PDB entry 6P70 | X-ray diffraction, 3.05 A resolution | chains B and D of the 8 polymer chains in the assembly

[Chain B]
Molecule: DNA-directed RNA polymerase subunit alpha
Organism: Thermus thermophilus
Notes: EC 2.7.7.6
UniProtKB: Q9Z9H6 (RPOA_THETH); numbering as in UniProt (aligned over 1-315)
Sequence (315 residues; row label = number of the first residue in the row):
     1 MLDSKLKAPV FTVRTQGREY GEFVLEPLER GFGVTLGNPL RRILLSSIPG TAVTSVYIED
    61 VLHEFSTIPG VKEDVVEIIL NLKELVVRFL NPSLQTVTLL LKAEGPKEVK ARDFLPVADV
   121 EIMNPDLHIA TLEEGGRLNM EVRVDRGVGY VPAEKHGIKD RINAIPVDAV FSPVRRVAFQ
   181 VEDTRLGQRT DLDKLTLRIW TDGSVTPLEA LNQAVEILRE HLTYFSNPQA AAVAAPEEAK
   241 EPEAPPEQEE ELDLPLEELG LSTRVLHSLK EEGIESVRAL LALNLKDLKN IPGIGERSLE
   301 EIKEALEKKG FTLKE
Not modelled in the structure: 1-6, 229-315
Ion coordination: Mg2+: E154 (shared with K840(D) of chain D)

[Chain D]
Molecule: DNA-directed RNA polymerase subunit beta'
Organism: Thermus thermophilus
Notes: EC 2.7.7.6
UniProtKB: Q8RQE8 (RPOC_THET8); residue numbers follow UniProt; this construct covers 1-1524
Sequence (1524 residues; numbered 1 to 1524; the number before each row is that of its first residue):
     1 MKKEVRKVRI ALASPEKIRS WSYGEVEKPE TINYRTLKPE RDGLFDERIF GPIKDYECAC
    61 GKYKRQRFEG KVCERCGVEV TKSIVRRYRM GHIELATPAA HIWFVKDVPS KIGTLLDLSA
   121 TELEQVLYFS KYIVLDPKGA ILNGVPVEKR QLLTDEEYRE LRYGKQETYP LPPGVDALVK
   181 DGEEVVKGQE LAPGVVSRLD GVALYRFPRR VRVEYVKKER AGLRLPLAAW VEKEAYKPGE
   241 ILAELPEPYL FRAEEEGVVE LKELEEGAFL VLRREDEPVA TYFLPVGMTP LVVHGEIVEK
   301 GQPLAEAKGL LRMPRQVRAA QVEAEEEGET VYLTLFLEWT EPKDYRVQPH MNVVVPEGAR
   361 VEAGDKIVAA IDPEEEVIAE AEGVVHLHEP ASILVVKARV YPFEDDVEVS TGDRVAPGDV
   421 LADGGKVKSD VYGRVEVDLV RNVVRVVESY DIDARMGAEA IQQLLKELDL EALEKELLEE
   481 MKHPSRARRA KARKRLEVVR AFLDSGNRPE WMILEAVPVL PPDLRPMVQV DGGRFATSDL
   541 NDLYRRLINR NNRLKKLLAQ GAPEIIIRNE KRMLQEAVDA LLDNGRRGAP VTNPGSDRPL
   601 RSLTDILSGK QGRFRQNLLG KRVDYSGRSV IVVGPQLKLH QCGLPKRMAL ELFKPFLLKK
   661 MEEKGIAPNV KAARRMLERQ RDIKDEVWDA LEEVIHGKVV LLNRAPTLHR LGIQAFQPVL
   721 VEGQSIQLHP LVCEAFNADF DGDQMAVHVP LSSFAQAEAR IQMLSAHNLL SPASGEPLAK
   781 PSRDIILGLY YITQVRKEKK GAGLEFATPE EALAAHERGE VALNAPIKVA GRETSVGRLK
   841 YVFANPDEAL LAVAHGIVDL QDVVTVRYMG KRLETSPGRI LFARIVAEAV EDEKVAWELI
   901 QLDVPQEKNS LKDLVYQAFL RLGMEKTARL LDALKYYGFT FSTTSGITIG IDDAVIPEEK
   961 KQYLEEADRK LLQIEQAYEM GFLTDRERYD QILQLWTETT EKVTQAVFKN FEENYPFNPL
  1021 YVMAQSGARG NPQQIRQLCG LRGLMQKPSG ETFEVPVRSS FREGLTVLEY FISSHGARKG
  1081 GADTALRTAD SGYLTRKLVD VTHEIVVREA DCGTTNYISV PLFQPDEVTR SLRLRKRADI
  1141 EAGLYGRVLA REVEVLGVRL EEGRYLSMDD VHLLIKAAEA GEIQEVPVRS PLTCQTRYGV
  1201 CQKCYGYDLS MARPVSIGEA VGIVAAQSIG EPGTQLTMRT FHTGGVAGAA DITQGLPRVI
  1261 ELFEARRPKA KAVISEIDGV VRIEETEEKL SVFVESEGFS KEYKLPKEAR LLVKDGDYVE
  1321 AGQPLTRGAI DPHQLLEAKG PEAVERYLVE EIQKVYRAQG VKLHDKHIEI VVRQMMKYVE
  1381 VTDPGDSRLL EGQVLEKWDV EALNERLIAE GKTPVAWKPL LMGVTKSALS TKSWLSAASF
  1441 QNTTHVLTEA AIAGKKDELI GLKENVILGR LIPAGTGSDF VRFTQVVDQK TLKAIEEARK
  1501 EAVEAKERPA ARRGVKREQP GKQA
Not modelled in the structure: 1-2, 1239-1252, 1503-1524
Ion coordination: Zn2+ site 1: C58, C60, C73, C76; Mg2+ site 1: D739, D741, D743; Mg2+ site 2: K840 (shared with E154(B) of chain B); Zn2+ site 2: C1112, C1194, C1201, C1204

[How chain B and chain D interact]
Pairs across the interface - 35 pairs, chain B then chain D:
  L45(B) - H855(D)
  S46(B) - H855(D)
  H63(B) - E810(D)  salt bridge
  F65(B) - P809(D)  hydrophobic
  F65(B) - L839(D)
  D74(B) - R872(D)  salt bridge
  V76(B) - V842(D)  hydrophobic
  V76(B) - R872(D)
  E77(B) - R867(D)  salt bridge
  E77(B) - R872(D)  salt bridge
  L80(B) - V842(D)
  L80(B) - F843(D)
  L80(B) - A844(D)
  L80(B) - R867(D)
  N81(B) - R867(D)
  K83(B) - V842(D)  hydrogen bond (side chain-backbone)
  K83(B) - E848(D)  salt bridge
  E84(B) - A844(D)
  E84(B) - N845(D)  hydrogen bond
  E84(B) - R867(D)  salt bridge
  G149(B) - H855(D)
  Y150(B) - F843(D)
  Y150(B) - E848(D)  hydrogen bond
  Y150(B) - H855(D)
  E154(B) - K840(D)  salt bridge
  V170(B) - E848(D)
  R175(B) - D847(D)
  R176(B) - R884(D)
  R176(B) - E888(D)  salt bridge
  Q180(B) - Y936(D)
  R185(B) - D689(D)  salt bridge
  R185(B) - E692(D)  salt bridge
  Q188(B) - D685(D)
  T190(B) - E722(D)  hydrogen bond
  R198(B) - E888(D)  salt bridge
Other interface residues (no listed pair), chain B (27 interface residues in all): P152, D168, S172, V174, G187
Other interface residues (no listed pair), chain D (25 interface residues in all): L813, L851, A852, A854, I857

[Summary]
The interface between chain B and chain D involves 27 residues on one side and 25 on the other; the contacts
include 4 hydrogen bonds and 11 salt bridges. Among the polar pairs are H63(B)-E810(D), D74(B)-R872(D) and
E77(B)-R867(D).
Here chain B is DNA-directed RNA polymerase subunit alpha and chain D is DNA-directed RNA polymerase subunit
beta', both from Thermus thermophilus. Entry 6P70 (X-ray crystal structure of bacterial RNA polymerase and
pyrBI promoter complex) was determined by X-ray diffraction together with 6OVR, 6OVY, 6OW3, 6OY5, 6OY6, 6OY7
and 6P71 from the same study.
